5HBR - chains A and C of the 4 polymer chains in the assembly; structure by X-ray diffraction, 2.00 A resolution.

Chain A (and C):
Molecule: alpha subunit of Acyl-CoA synthetase (NDP forming)
Organism: Korarchaeum cryptofilum (strain OPF8)
Notes: chain C of this document is another copy of the same molecule, construct and numbering; everything in this record applies to it too
UniProt: B1L3C9 (B1L3C9_KORCO); residue numbers follow UniProt; this construct covers 1-464
Amino-acid sequence (464 residues; numbered 1 to 464; the number before each row is that of its first residue):
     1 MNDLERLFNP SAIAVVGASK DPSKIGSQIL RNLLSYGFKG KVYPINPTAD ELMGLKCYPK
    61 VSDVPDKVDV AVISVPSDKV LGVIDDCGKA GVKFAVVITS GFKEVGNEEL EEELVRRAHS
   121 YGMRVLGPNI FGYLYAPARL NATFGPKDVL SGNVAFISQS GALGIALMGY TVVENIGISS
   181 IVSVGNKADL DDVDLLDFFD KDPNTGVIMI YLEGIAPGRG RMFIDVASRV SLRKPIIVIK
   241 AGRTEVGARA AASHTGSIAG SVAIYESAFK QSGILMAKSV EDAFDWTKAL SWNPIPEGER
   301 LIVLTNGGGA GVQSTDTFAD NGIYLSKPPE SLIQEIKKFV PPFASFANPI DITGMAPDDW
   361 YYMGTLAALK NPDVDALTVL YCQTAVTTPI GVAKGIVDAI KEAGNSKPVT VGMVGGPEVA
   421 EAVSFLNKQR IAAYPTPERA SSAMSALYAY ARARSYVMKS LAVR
Metal / ion sites: Mg2+: Glu213 (together with phosphate ion); Na+: Asp351 (together with phosphate ion)
Ligand contacts: coenzyme A (COA): Val16, Gly17, Ala18, Ser19, Lys24, Ile25, Ile45, Asn46, Pro47, Pro59, Ser74, Val75, Pro76, Lys79, Val83, Ile98, Thr99, Ser100, Asn129, Ile130, Phe131, Phe144, Gly161
What the authors report for this chain:
  - binding site for phosphate ion: Ser160, Gly161, Ala162, Gly308, Gly309
  - specificity-determining residues: Phe144, Ala162, Ile165, Met355, Thr384, Ala385 (proposed by the authors, not directly observed)

How chain A and chain C interact:
Contacting residue pairs (88; chain A residue first):
  Gln28(A) with Ala385(C)
  Ala162(A) with Gly307(C); Cys382(C)
  Leu163(A) with Gly309(C); Cys382(C), hydrophobic
  Ile165(A) with Gln383(C)
  Ala166(A) with Cys382(C), hydrophobic; Gln383(C); Val414(C); Gly415(C)
  Leu167(A) with Val414(C), hydrophobic
  Gly169(A) with Gly415(C); Gly416(C)
  Tyr170(A) with Gly415(C), hydrogen bond (backbone-backbone); Gly416(C); Pro435(C)
  Val173(A) with Gly415(C); Gly416(C); Pro417(C)
  Tyr211(A) with Gly309(C), hydrogen bond (side chain-backbone); Gln313(C)
  Ile239(A) with Gln313(C)
  Ala241(A) with Gln313(C); Asp316(C)
  Gly242(A) with Val312(C); Asp316(C), hydrogen bond (backbone-side chain)
  Arg243(A) with Asp316(C), hydrogen bond (backbone-side chain); Thr317(C); Asp320(C), salt bridge
  Thr244(A) with Asp316(C), hydrogen bond; Ala319(C); Asp320(C)
  Val246(A) with Thr315(C); Tyr324(C), hydrophobic
  Gly247(A) with Asp316(C)
  His254(A) with Gly308(C)
  Lys278(A) with Gln313(C)
  Ser279(A) with Glu438(C)
  Val280(A) with Thr436(C); Glu438(C), hydrogen bond (backbone-side chain)
  Glu281(A) with Glu281(C); Arg439(C)
  Asn306(A) with Ala162(C)
  Gly307(A) with Ala162(C)
  Gly309(A) with Ser160(C); Tyr211(C), hydrogen bond (backbone-side chain)
  Val312(A) with Ala241(C), hydrophobic; Gly242(C); Gly247(C); Ala250(C); Ala251(C)
  Gln313(A) with Tyr211(C), hydrogen bond; Ile239(C); Ala241(C); Lys278(C)
  Thr315(A) with Val246(C); Gly247(C)
  Asp316(A) with Ala241(C); Gly242(C), hydrogen bond (side chain-backbone); Arg243(C), hydrogen bond (side chain-backbone); Thr244(C), hydrogen bond; Gly247(C)
  Ala319(A) with Thr244(C); Val246(C), hydrophobic
  Asp320(A) with Arg243(C), salt bridge; Thr244(C)
  Tyr324(A) with Val246(C), hydrophobic
  Cys382(A) with Ala162(C); Leu163(C), hydrophobic; Ala166(C), hydrophobic
  Gln383(A) with Ile165(C); Ala166(C)
  Thr384(A) with Ile165(C)
  Ala385(A) with Gln28(C)
  Val414(A) with Ala166(C); Leu167(C), hydrophobic
  Gly415(A) with Ala166(C); Gly169(C); Tyr170(C); Val173(C)
  Gly416(A) with Gly169(C); Val173(C)
  Pro417(A) with Val173(C)
  Pro435(A) with Tyr170(C)
  Thr436(A) with Val280(C)
  Glu438(A) with Ser279(C); Val280(C), hydrogen bond (side chain-backbone)
  Arg439(A) with Glu281(C), salt bridge
Other interface residues (no listed pair), chain A (52 interface residues in all): Phe144, Ser160, Lys240, Ala250, Ala251, Gly308, Ala310, Thr317
Other interface residues (no listed pair), chain C (53 interface residues in all): Phe144, Glu213, Lys240, His254, Asn306, Ala310, Thr384

In short:
The interface between chain A and chain C involves 52 residues on one side and 53 on the other, with 12
hydrogen bonds and 3 salt bridges. Polar pairs include Arg243(A)-Asp320(C), Arg439(A)-Glu281(C) and
Tyr211(A)-Gly309(C). From the paper: a binding site for phosphate ion at Ser160(A), Gly161(A) and Ala162(A)
among others; specificity determinants Phe144(A), Ala162(A) and Ile165(A) among others.
Chain A and chain C are both alpha subunit of Acyl-CoA synthetase (NDP forming) (Korarchaeum cryptofilum
(strain OPF8)); the structure, Ca. Korarchaeum cryptofilum dinucleotide forming Acetyl-coenzyme A synthetase 1
in complex with phosphate and coenzyme A, was determined by X-ray diffraction (same publication as 4XYL, 4XYM,
4XZ3, 4Y8V, 4YAJ, 4YAK, 4YB8 and 4YBZ).
